3L8E - chain A; structure by X-ray diffraction, 1.64 A resolution.

Chain A:
Name: D, D-heptose 1,7-bisphosphate phosphatase
From: Escherichia coli
Notes: EC 3.1.3.-
Reference sequence: P63228 (GMHB_ECOLI); numbering as in UniProt (aligned over 1-187)
Amino-acid sequence (187 residues; row label = number of the first residue in the row):
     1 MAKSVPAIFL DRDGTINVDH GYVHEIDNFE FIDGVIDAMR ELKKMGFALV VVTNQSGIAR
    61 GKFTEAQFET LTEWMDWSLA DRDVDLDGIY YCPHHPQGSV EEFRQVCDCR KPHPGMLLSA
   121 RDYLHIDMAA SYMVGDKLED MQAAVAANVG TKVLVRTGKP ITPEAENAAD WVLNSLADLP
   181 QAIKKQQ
Not modelled in the structure: 1-2
Ion coordination: Zn2+: Cys92, His94, Cys107, Cys109
Curated features (UniProtKB/Swiss-Prot):
  - active site: Asp11 (Nucleophile), Asp13 (Proton donor)
  - binding site (substrate): Asp11 to Asp13, Asp19 to Tyr22, Thr53 to Ser56, Arg110, Lys111, Lys137
  - binding site (Mg(2+)): Asp11, Asp13, Asp136, Lys137
  - binding site (Zn(2+)): Cys92, His94, Cys107, Cys109
  - site: Thr53 (Stabilizes the phosphoryl group), Arg110 (Contributes to substrate recognition), Lys111 (Stabilizes the phosphoryl group)
  - mutagenesis: Asp11 (D11N: Inactive), Asp13 (D13A: Inactive; D13N: Inactive), Cys92 (C92A: Reduces the catalytic efficiencies towards the alpha and beta-anomers of HBP), Cys107 (C107A: More than 3-fold reduction in the affinity binding of HBP. Reduces the catalytic efficiencies towards the alpha and beta-anomers of HBP), Cys109 (C109A: Reduces the catalytic efficiencies towards the alpha and beta-anomers of HBP), Arg110 (R110A: Significant reduction in the catalytic efficiency of hydrolysis of the physiological substrate HBP), Lys111 (K111N: Inactive), Lys137 (K137A: 8-fold reduction in the affinity binding of HBP)
What the authors report for this chain:
  - Zn2+ coordination: Cys92, His94, Cys107, Cys109
  - conformationally variable residues (side-chain flip): Asp11
  - mutagenesis - H94A: abolished expression
  - specificity-determining residues: Arg110 (from molecular simulation)
  - mutagenesis - C92A, C107A, C109A: decreased catalytic activity on alpha
  - mutagenesis - R110A: abolished catalytic activity on heptose-1alpha,7-bisphosphate

Overview:
Cys92, His94, Cys107 and Cys109 form the Zn2+ site. UniProt lists active-site residues Asp11 and Asp13, 14
substrate-binding residues, 4 Mg2+-binding residues and 4 Zn2+-binding residues. From the paper: C92A, C107A
and C109A reduce catalytic activity on alpha; Zn2+ coordination by Cys92, His94 and Cys107 among others; 5
substitutions were tested in all.
Chain A is D, D-heptose 1,7-bisphosphate phosphatase (Escherichia coli); the structure, Crystal Structure of
apo form of D,D-heptose 1.7-bisphosphate phosphatase from E. Coli, was determined by X-ray diffraction (same
publication as 3L8F, 3L8G and 3L8H).
